3GZM - chain A; structure by X-ray diffraction, 1.80 A resolution.

Chain A:
Name: Acyl carrier protein
Organism: Plasmodium falciparum
UniProtKB: O77077 (O77077_PLAFA); residues 1-81 here correspond to UniProt positions 57-137 (UniProt number = residue number + 56)
Sequence (81 residues; each row starts with the number of its first residue):
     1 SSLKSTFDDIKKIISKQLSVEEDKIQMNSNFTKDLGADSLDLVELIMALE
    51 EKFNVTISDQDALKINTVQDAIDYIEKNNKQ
Unresolved in the structure: 1, 80-81
Covalently attached groups: 4'-phosphopantetheine (PNS) linked to Ser-39
Ligand contacts:
  - malonate ion (MLI), molecule 1: Met-27, Asn-28, Thr-67, Gln-69, Asp-70
  - malonate ion (MLI), molecule 2: Leu-42, Val-43, Ile-46, Ala-62, Leu-63
  - 4'-phosphopantetheine (PNS): Asp-38, Leu-40, Val-43
What the authors report for this chain:
  - binding site for 4'-phosphopantetheine: Val-43

In short:
Chain A binds malonate ion. 4'-phosphopantetheine is covalently linked to Ser-39. The paper reports a binding
site for 4'-phosphopantetheine at Val-43.
Chain A is Acyl carrier protein (Plasmodium falciparum); the structure, Crystal Structure of holo PfACP
Reduced Monomer, was determined by X-ray diffraction together with 3GZL from the same study.
